1LZJ - chain A; structure by X-ray diffraction, 1.32 A resolution.

Chain A:
Name: Glycosyltransferase B
Organism: Homo sapiens
Notes: fragment: Catalytic domain (RESIDUES 64-354)
Sequence (292 residues; numbered 63 to 354; the number before each row is that of its first residue):
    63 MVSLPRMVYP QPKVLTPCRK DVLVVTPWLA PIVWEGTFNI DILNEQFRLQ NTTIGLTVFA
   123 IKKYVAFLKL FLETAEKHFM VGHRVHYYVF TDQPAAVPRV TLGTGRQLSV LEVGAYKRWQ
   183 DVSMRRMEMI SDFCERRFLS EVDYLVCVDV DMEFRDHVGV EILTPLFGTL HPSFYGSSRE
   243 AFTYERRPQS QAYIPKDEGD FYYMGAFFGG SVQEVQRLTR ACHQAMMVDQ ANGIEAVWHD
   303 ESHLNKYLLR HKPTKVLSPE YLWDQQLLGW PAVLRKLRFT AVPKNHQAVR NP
Not modelled in the structure: 177-196, 346-354
Construct notes: initiating methionine (63)
Metal / ion sites: Hg2+ site 1: Thr-119, Cys-209; Hg2+ site 2 near Val-210 (its only coordinating residue here); Mn2+: Asp-211, Asp-213 (together with UDP); Hg2+ site 3 near Cys-284 (its only coordinating residue here); Hg2+ site 4 near Met-288 (its only coordinating residue here)
Ligand contacts: UDP (uridine-5'-diphosphate): Phe-121, Ala-122, Ile-123, Lys-124, Tyr-126, Asp-211, Val-212, Asp-213

In short:
Ligands of chain A: UDP. Thr-119 and Cys-209 coordinate Hg2+ site 1. Asp-211 and Asp-213 coordinate Mn2+.
Chain A is Glycosyltransferase B (Homo sapiens); the structure, Glycosyltransferase B + UDP + H antigen
acceptor, was determined by X-ray diffraction together with 1LZ0, 1LZ7 and 1LZI from the same study.
